Entry 5S5T (X-ray diffraction, 2.53 A resolution); this record covers chains B and C of the 6 polymer chains in the assembly.

# Chain B
Protein: Tubulin beta-2B chain
From: Bos taurus
UniProtKB: Q6B856 (TBB2B_BOVIN); the author numbering skips numbers that UniProt does not, so the offset changes along the chain: 1-42 = UniProt 1-42; 45-360 = UniProt 43-358; 369-455 = UniProt 359-445
Sequence (445 residues; each row starts with the number of its first residue; note: 10 numbers in that range are skipped by the numbering (no residue carries them; nothing is unmodelled there)):
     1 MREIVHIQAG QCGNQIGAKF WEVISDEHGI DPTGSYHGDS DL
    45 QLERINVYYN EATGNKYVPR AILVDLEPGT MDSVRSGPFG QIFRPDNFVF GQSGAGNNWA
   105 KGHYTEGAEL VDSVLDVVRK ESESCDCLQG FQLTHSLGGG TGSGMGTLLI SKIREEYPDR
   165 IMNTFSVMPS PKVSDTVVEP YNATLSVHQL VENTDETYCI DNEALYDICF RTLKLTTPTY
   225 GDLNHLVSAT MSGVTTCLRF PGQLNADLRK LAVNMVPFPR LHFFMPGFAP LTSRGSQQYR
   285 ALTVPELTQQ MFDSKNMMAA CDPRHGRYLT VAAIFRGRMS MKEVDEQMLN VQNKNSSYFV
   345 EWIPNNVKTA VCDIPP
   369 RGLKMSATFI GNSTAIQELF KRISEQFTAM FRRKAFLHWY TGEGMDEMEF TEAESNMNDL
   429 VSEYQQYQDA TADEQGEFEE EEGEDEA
Not modelled in the structure: 246-249, 279-280, 438-455
Ion coordination: Mg2+: Gln11 (together with GDP); Ca2+: Glu113 (shared with Glu284(C) of chain C)
Small-molecule neighbours:
  - GDP (guanosine-5'-diphosphate): Gly10, Gln11, Cys12, Gln15, Ile16, Ala99, Asn101, Ser140, Gly142, Gly143, Gly144, Thr145, Gly146, Ser147, Val171, Pro173, Val177, Asp179, Glu183, Asn206, Leu209, Tyr224, Leu227, Asn228
  - 4-(4-fluorophenyl)piperazine-1-carboxamide (O1M): Val177, Ser178, Asp179, Tyr210, Pro222, Thr223, Tyr224, Leu227
Swiss-Prot annotation at these positions:
  - motif: Met1 to Ile4 (MREI motif)
  - binding site (GTP): Gln11, Glu71, Ser140, Gly144, Thr145, Gly146, Asn206, Asn228
  - binding site (Mg(2+)): Glu71
  - modified residue: Ser40 (Phosphoserine), Thr57 (Phosphothreonine), Lys60 (N6-acetyllysine), Ser174 (Phosphoserine), Thr287 (Phosphothreonine), Thr292 (Phosphothreonine), Arg320 (Omega-N-methylarginine), Glu448 (5-glutamyl polyglutamate)
  - cross-link (Glycyl lysine isopeptide (Lys-Gly)): Lys60 (interchain with G-Cter in ubiquitin), Lys326 (interchain with G-Cter in ubiquitin)
What the authors report for this chain:
  - binding site for 4-(4-fluorophenyl)piperazine-1-carboxamide: Val177, Tyr210, Pro222, Thr223, Tyr224, Leu227

# Chain C
Protein: Tubulin alpha-1B chain
From: Bos taurus
UniProtKB: P81947 (TBA1B_BOVIN); residues 1-451 here = UniProt positions 1-451
Sequence (451 residues; each row starts with the number of its first residue):
     1 MRECISIHVG QAGVQIGNAC WELYCLEHGI QPDGQMPSDK TIGGGDDSFN TFFSETGAGK
    61 HVPRAVFVDL EPTVIDEVRT GTYRQLFHPE QLITGKEDAA NNYARGHYTI GKEIIDLVLD
   121 RIRKLADQCT GLQGFLVFHS FGGGTGSGFT SLLMERLSVD YGKKSKLEFS IYPAPQVSTA
   181 VVEPYNSILT THTTLEHSDC AFMVDNEAIY DICRRNLDIE RPTYTNLNRL ISQIVSSITA
   241 SLRFDGALNV DLTEFQTNLV PYPRIHFPLA TYAPVISAEK AYHEQLSVAE ITNACFEPAN
   301 QMVKCDPRHG KYMACCLLYR GDVVPKDVNA AIATIKTKRS IQFVDWCPTG FKVGINYQPP
   361 TVVPGGDLAK VQRAVCMLSN TTAIAEAWAR LDHKFDLMYA KRAFVHWYVG EGMEEGEFSE
   421 AREDMAALEK DYEEVGVDSV EGEGEEEGEE Y
Not modelled in the structure: 441-451
Ion coordination: Ca2+ site 1: Asp39, Thr41, Gly44, Glu55; Ca2+ site 2: Glu284 (shared with Glu113(B) of chain B)
Small-molecule neighbours:
  - GTP (guanosine-5'-triphosphate): Gly10, Gln11, Ala12, Gln15, Ile16, Asp69, Asp98, Ala99, Ala100, Asn101, Ser140, Gly142, Gly143, Gly144, Thr145, Gly146, Ile171, Pro173, Val177, Ser178, Thr179, Glu183, Asn206, Tyr224, Leu227, Asn228, Ile231
  - 4-(4-fluorophenyl)piperazine-1-carboxamide (O1M): Phe351, Lys352, Val353

# Chain B / chain C interface
Pairs across the interface (41; chain B residue first):
  Gln96(B) with Met1(C); Arg2(C)
  Ser97(B) with Arg2(C)
  Asn101(B) with Glu254(C), hydrogen bond
  Asp179(B) with Glu254(C); Lys352(C), hydrogen bond (backbone-side chain)
  Thr180(B) with Glu254(C); Asn258(C)
  Val181(B) with Asn258(C), hydrogen bond (backbone-side chain); Pro348(C), hydrophobic
  Val182(B) with Thr257(C)
  Thr221(B) with Pro325(C); Lys326(C); Asn329(C)
  Ala397(B) with Trp346(C)
  Met398(B) with Trp346(C)
  Arg400(B) with Asp345(C), salt bridge; Ser439(C), hydrogen bond
  Arg401(B) with Tyr262(C), hydrogen bond (backbone-side chain); Asp345(C), salt bridge; Trp346(C); Glu434(C), hydrogen bond (side chain-backbone); Val435(C), hydrogen bond (side chain-backbone); Val437(C), hydrogen bond (side chain-backbone); Asp438(C); Ser439(C), hydrogen bond
  Lys402(B) with Tyr262(C)
  Ala403(B) with Pro261(C); Tyr262(C); Trp346(C), hydrophobic
  Phe404(B) with Thr257(C); Asn258(C); Val260(C); Pro261(C), hydrogen bond (backbone-backbone); Trp346(C), hydrophobic
  His406(B) with Val260(C), hydrogen bond (side chain-backbone); Pro261(C); Pro263(C)
  Trp407(B) with Gln256(C); Thr257(C), hydrogen bond (side chain-backbone); Val260(C), hydrogen bond (side chain-backbone)
Other interface residues (no listed pair), chain B (18 interface residues in all): Gly100

# In short
18 residues of chain B face 22 of chain C across their interface; the contacts include 13 hydrogen bonds and 2
salt bridges. Polar pairs include Arg400(B)-Asp345(C), Arg401(B)-Asp345(C) and Asn101(B)-Glu254(C).
4-(4-fluorophenyl)piperazine-1-carboxamide is bound between chain B and chain C. The paper reports a binding
site for 4-(4-fluorophenyl)piperazine-1-carboxamide at Val177(B), Tyr210(B) and Pro222(B) among others.
Here chain B is Tubulin beta-2B chain and chain C is Tubulin alpha-1B chain, both from Bos taurus. Entry 5S5T
(Tubulin-Z198194394-complex) was determined by X-ray diffraction together with 5S4L, 5S4M, 5S4N, 5S4O, 5S4P,
5S4Q and 52 further entries from the same study.
